4W4S - chains A and B; structure by X-ray diffraction, 2.00 A resolution.

Chain A (and B):
Molecule: Uncharacterized protein blr2150
Source organism: Bradyrhizobium diazoefficiens USDA 110
Notes: chain B of this document is another copy of the same molecule, construct and numbering; everything in this record applies to it too
UniProtKB: Q45222 (Y2150_BRADU); residues 1-300 here = UniProt positions 1-300
Chain sequence (300 residues; row label = number of the first residue in the row):
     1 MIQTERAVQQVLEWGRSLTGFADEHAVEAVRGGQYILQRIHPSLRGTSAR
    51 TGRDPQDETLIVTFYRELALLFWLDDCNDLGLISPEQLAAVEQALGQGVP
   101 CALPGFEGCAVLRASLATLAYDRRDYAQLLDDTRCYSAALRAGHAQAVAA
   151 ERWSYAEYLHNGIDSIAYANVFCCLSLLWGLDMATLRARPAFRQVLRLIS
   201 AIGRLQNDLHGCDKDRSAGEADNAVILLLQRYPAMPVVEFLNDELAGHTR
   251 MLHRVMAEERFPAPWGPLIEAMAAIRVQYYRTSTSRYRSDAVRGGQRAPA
Disordered / not traced: 211-221, 282-300 (chain B: 1-2, 149-150, 211-222, 291-300)
Residues lining bound ligands: B29 ([2-(3-dibenzofuran-4-yl-phenyl)-1-hydroxy-1-phosphono-ethyl]-phosphonic acid): Gly32, Ile36, Leu68, Leu71, Phe72, Asp75, Asp79, Tyr136, Leu140, Ser165, Ile166, Ala167, Tyr168, Val171, Gly203, Arg204, Asn207, Asp208, Met272, Ile275, Tyr280, Arg281
What the authors report for this chain:
  - binding site for B29: Asp75, Ser165, Arg204, Asn207
  - mutagenesis - D75A (1.7 +/- 1.6%), D75C (1.7 +/- 1.6%), D79C (1.7 +/- 1.6%), R204A (1.7 +/- 1.6%): decreased catalytic activity
  - catalytic residues: Asp75, Asp79, Arg204
  - specificity-determining residues: Tyr136, Leu140 (proposed by the authors, not directly observed)
  - catalytic residues: Phe72, Asp76, Tyr136, Leu140, Asp208 (proposed by the authors, not directly observed)

How chain A and chain B interact:
Contacting residue pairs (40; chain A residue first):
  Ser154(A) - Asp243(B)
  Ser154(A) - Glu244(B)
  Ser154(A) - Gly247(B)
  Ser154(A) - Arg250(B)
  Tyr155(A) - Glu244(B)  hydrogen bond (backbone-side chain)
  Ala156(A) - Glu244(B)  hydrogen bond (backbone-side chain)
  Ala156(A) - His248(B)
  Ala156(A) - Met251(B)  hydrophobic
  Glu157(A) - Gly247(B)
  Glu157(A) - Arg250(B)  salt bridge
  Glu157(A) - Met251(B)
  His160(A) - Gln194(B)
  His160(A) - Met251(B)
  Arg193(A) - Arg193(B)
  Gln194(A) - His160(B)  hydrogen bond
  Arg197(A) - Arg197(B)
  Arg231(A) - Asp243(B)  salt bridge
  Tyr232(A) - Pro236(B)  hydrophobic
  Tyr232(A) - Glu239(B)
  Tyr232(A) - Phe240(B)  hydrophobic
  Tyr232(A) - Asp243(B)  hydrogen bond
  Ala234(A) - Ala234(B)
  Met235(A) - Met235(B)  hydrophobic
  Met235(A) - Pro236(B)
  Pro236(A) - Tyr232(B)  hydrophobic
  Glu239(A) - Tyr232(B)
  Phe240(A) - Tyr232(B)
  Phe240(A) - Phe240(B)  hydrophobic
  Asp243(A) - Ser154(B)
  Asp243(A) - Tyr232(B)  hydrogen bond
  Glu244(A) - Ser154(B)
  Glu244(A) - Tyr155(B)  hydrogen bond (side chain-backbone)
  Glu244(A) - Ala156(B)  hydrogen bond (side chain-backbone)
  Gly247(A) - Ser154(B)
  Gly247(A) - Glu157(B)
  His248(A) - Ala156(B)
  Arg250(A) - Glu157(B)  salt bridge
  Met251(A) - Ala156(B)  hydrophobic
  Met251(A) - Glu157(B)
  Met251(A) - His160(B)
Interface residues without a listed pair, chain A (23 interface residues in all): Leu228, Arg254
Interface residues without a listed pair, chain B (21 interface residues in all): Arg231

In short:
The interface between chain A and chain B involves 23 residues on one side and 21 on the other; the contacts
include 7 hydrogen bonds and 3 salt bridges. Among the polar pairs are Glu157(A)-Arg250(B),
Arg231(A)-Asp243(B) and Tyr155(A)-Glu244(B). From the paper: catalytic residues Asp75(A), Asp79(A) and
Arg204(A) among others; D75A, D75C and D79C of chain A, among others, reduce catalytic activity.
Chain A and chain B are both Uncharacterized protein blr2150 (Bradyrhizobium diazoefficiens USDA 110); the
structure, Crystal structure of ent-kaurene synthase BJKS from bradyrhizobium japonicum in complex with
BPH-629, was determined by X-ray diffraction, deposited together with 4XLY and 4W4R.
